PDB entry 9EAU | electron microscopy, 3.06 A resolution | chains E and J of the 14 polymer chains in the assembly

Chain E:
Protein: Spike glycoprotein E1
Organism: Ross river virus (STRAIN T48)
Reference sequence: C9DZM3 (C9DZM3_9VIRU); residues 1-438 here correspond to UniProt positions 817-1254 (UniProt number = residue number + 816)
Amino-acid sequence (438 residues; row label = number of the first residue in the row):
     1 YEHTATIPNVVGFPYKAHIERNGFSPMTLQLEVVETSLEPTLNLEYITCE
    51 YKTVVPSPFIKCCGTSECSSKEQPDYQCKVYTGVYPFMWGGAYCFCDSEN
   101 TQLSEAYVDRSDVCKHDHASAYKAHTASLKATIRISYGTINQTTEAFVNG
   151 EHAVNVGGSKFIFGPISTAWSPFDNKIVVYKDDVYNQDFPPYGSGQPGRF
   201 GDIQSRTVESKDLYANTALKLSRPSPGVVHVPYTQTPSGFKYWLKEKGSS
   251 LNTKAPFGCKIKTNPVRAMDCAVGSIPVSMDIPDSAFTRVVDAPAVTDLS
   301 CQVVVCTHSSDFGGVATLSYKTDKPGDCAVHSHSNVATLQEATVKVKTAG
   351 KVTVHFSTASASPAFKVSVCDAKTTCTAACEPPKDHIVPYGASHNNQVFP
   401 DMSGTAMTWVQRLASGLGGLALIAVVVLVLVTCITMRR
Sequence notes: engineered mutation D327 (Lys1143 in C9DZM3), K345 (Asp1161 in C9DZM3), T348 (Glu1164 in C9DZM3), A349 (Asp1165 in C9DZM3)
Cystine bridges: C49-C114, C62-C94, C63-C96, C259-C271, C301-C376, C306-C380, C328-C370

Chain J:
Protein: Spike glycoprotein E2
Organism: Ross river virus (STRAIN T48)
Reference sequence: Q076B2 (Q076B2_9VIRU); residues 1-419 here correspond to UniProt positions 335-753 (UniProt number = residue number + 334)
Amino-acid sequence (419 residues; row label = number of the first residue in the row):
     1 SVTEHFNVYKATRPYLAYCADCGDGYFCYSPVAIEKIRDEASDGMLKIQV
    51 SAQIGLDKAGTHAHTKIRYMAGHDVQESKRDSLRVYTSAACSIHGTMGHF
   101 IVAHCPPGDYLKVSFEDADSHVKACKVQYKHDPLPVGREKFVVRPHFGVE
   151 LPCTSYQLTTAPTDEEIDMHTPPDIPDRTLLSQTAGNVKITAGGRTIRYN
   201 CTCGRDNVGTTSTDKTINTCKIDQCHAAVTSHDKWQFTSPFVPRADQTAR
   251 RGKVHVPFPLTNVTCRVPLARAPDVTYGKKEVTLRLHPDHPTLFSYRSLG
   301 AEPHPYEEWVDKFSERIIPVTEEGIEYQWGNNPPVRLWAQLTTEGKPHGW
   351 PHEIIQYYYGLYPAATIAAVSGASLMALLTLAATCCMLATARRKCLTPYA
   401 LTPGAVVPLTLGLLCCAPR
Cystine bridges: C19-C125, C91-C105, C201-C225

Interface between chain E and chain J:
Residue-residue contacts (18):
  P197(E) - D274(J)
  R199(E) - R285(J)
  A218(E) - D274(J)
  S222(E) - F147(J)
  S225(E) - F147(J)
  S225(E) - R266(J)  hydrogen bond
  H230(E) - H146(J)
  H230(E) - F147(J)
  P232(E) - F147(J)  hydrophobic
  Y233(E) - F147(J)
  Q235(E) - R271(J)  hydrogen bond (backbone-side chain)
  T236(E) - D274(J)  hydrogen bond
  T236(E) - H287(J)
  P237(E) - R271(J)
  P237(E) - H287(J)
  Y242(E) - H287(J)
  Y242(E) - F313(J)
  K245(E) - F313(J)
Also at the interface, not in a pair above, chain E (16 interface residues in all): Q196, G198, T234
Also at the interface, not in a pair above, chain J (9 interface residues in all): G148

Overview:
16 residues of chain E and 9 residues of chain J are in contact, with 3 hydrogen bonds. Polar pairs include
S225(E)-R266(J), Q235(E)-R271(J) and T236(E)-D274(J).
Chain E is Spike glycoprotein E1 and chain J is Spike glycoprotein E2, both from Ross river virus (STRAIN
T48); the structure, RRV DKTA VLP in complex with VLDLR-LBD-Fc, was determined by electron microscopy together
with 9E96 from the same study.
